Entry 7PGH (X-ray diffraction, 4.19 A resolution (low resolution: residue-level contacts below are approximate; hydrogen-bond / salt-bridge calls are withheld)); this record covers chains F and D of the 8 polymer chains in the assembly.

[Chain F (and D)]
Molecule: Ion transport protein, Voltage-gated sodium channel subunit
Organism: Alkalilimnicola ehrlichii (strain ATCC BAA-1101 / DSM 17681 / MLHE-1)
Notes: chain D of this document is another copy of the same molecule, construct and numbering; everything in this record applies to it too
UniProtKB: chimeric construct of Q0ABW0, Q6TMY8: residues 142-245 from Q0ABW0 (Q0ABW0_ALKEH) positions 142-245 (same numbers); residues 246-279 from Q6TMY8 positions 225-258 (UniProt number = residue number - 21)
Amino-acid sequence (143 residues; each row starts with the number of its first residue):
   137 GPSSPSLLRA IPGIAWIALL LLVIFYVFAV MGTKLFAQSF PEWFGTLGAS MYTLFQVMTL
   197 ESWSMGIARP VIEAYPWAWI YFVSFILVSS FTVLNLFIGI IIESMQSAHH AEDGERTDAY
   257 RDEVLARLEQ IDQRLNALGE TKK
Disordered / not traced: 137-139, 273-279 (chain D: 137-143, 271-279)
Construct notes: expression tag (137-141); conflict Ser-142 (Ala in Q0ABW0)
Modified positions: Mse-167, Mse-187, Mse-194, Mse-201, Mse-241 (selenomethionine; parent Met)

[Chain F / chain D interface]
Residue-residue contacts (19; chain F residue first):
  Leu-144(F) with Ile-238(D); Gln-242(D)
  Pro-148(F) with Ile-234(D)
  Trp-152(F) with Phe-227(D); Leu-230(D)
  Leu-155(F) with Leu-230(D)
  Leu-156(F) with Phe-227(D)
  Tyr-162(F) with Ile-216(D); Val-219(D)
  Lys-170(F) with Pro-212(D); Trp-213(D)
  Leu-183(F) with Pro-212(D)
  His-246(F) with His-245(D)
  Tyr-256(F) with Tyr-256(D)
  Val-260(F) with Tyr-256(D)
  Arg-263(F) with Tyr-256(D); Glu-259(D)
  Ile-267(F) with Arg-263(D); Gln-266(D)
Also at the interface, not in a pair above, chain F (18 interface residues in all): Arg-145, Ala-151, Val-159, Gln-266, Leu-271
Also at the interface, not in a pair above, chain D (17 interface residues in all): Leu-223, Asn-231, Ala-262

[In short]
The interface between chain F and chain D involves 18 residues on one side and 17 on the other.
Chain F and chain D are both Ion transport protein, Voltage-gated sodium channel subunit (Alkalilimnicola
ehrlichii (strain ATCC BAA-1101 / DSM 17681 / MLHE-1)); the structure, NaVAe1/Sp1CTDp (DDM), was determined by
X-ray diffraction together with 7PGG, 7PG8, 7PGF and 7PGI from the same study.
